Entry 7SZ6 (electron microscopy, 6.24 A resolution (low resolution: residue-level contacts below are approximate; hydrogen-bond / salt-bridge calls are withheld)); this record covers chains i and h of the 11 polymer chains in the assembly.

== Chain i (and h) ==
Molecule: Portal protein
Organism: Pseudomonas virus PaP3
Notes: chain h of this document is another copy of the same molecule, construct and numbering; everything in this record applies to it too
UniProtKB: Q8H9R8 (Q8H9R8_9CAUD); residues 1-705 here = UniProt positions 1-705
Amino-acid sequence (705 residues; row label = number of the first residue in the row):
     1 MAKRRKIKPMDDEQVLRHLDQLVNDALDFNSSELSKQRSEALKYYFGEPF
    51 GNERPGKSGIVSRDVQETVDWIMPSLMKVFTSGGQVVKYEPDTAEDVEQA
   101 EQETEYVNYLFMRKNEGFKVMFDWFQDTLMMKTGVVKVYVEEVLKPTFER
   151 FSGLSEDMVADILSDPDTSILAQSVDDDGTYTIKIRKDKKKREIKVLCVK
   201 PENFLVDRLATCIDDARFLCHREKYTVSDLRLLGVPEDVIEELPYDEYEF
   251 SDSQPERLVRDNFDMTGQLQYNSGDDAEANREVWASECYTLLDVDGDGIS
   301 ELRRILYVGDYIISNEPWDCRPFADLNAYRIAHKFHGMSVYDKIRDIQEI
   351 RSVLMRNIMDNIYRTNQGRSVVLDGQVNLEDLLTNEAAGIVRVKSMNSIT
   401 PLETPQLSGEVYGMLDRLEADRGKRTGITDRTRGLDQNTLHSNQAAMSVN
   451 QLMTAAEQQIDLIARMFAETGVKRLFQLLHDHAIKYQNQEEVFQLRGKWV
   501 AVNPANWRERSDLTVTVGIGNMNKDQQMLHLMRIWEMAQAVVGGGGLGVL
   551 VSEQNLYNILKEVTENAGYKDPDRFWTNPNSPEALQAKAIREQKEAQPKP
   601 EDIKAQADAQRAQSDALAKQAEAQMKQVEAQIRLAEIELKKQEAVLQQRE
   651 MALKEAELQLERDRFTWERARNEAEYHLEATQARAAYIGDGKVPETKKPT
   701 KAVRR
Unresolved in the structure: 1-8, 149-184, 242-277, 369-402, 435-444, 596-705 (chain h: 1-8, 149-184, 242-277, 369-405, 435-444, 596-705)

== Interface between chain i and chain h ==
Pairs across the interface (35):
  His-18(i) with Glu-278(h)
  Glu-90(i) with Tyr-109(h); Val-492(h)
  Asp-92(i) with Arg-496(h)
  Thr-93(i) with Arg-496(h)
  Ala-94(i) with Arg-496(h)
  Gly-298(i) with Arg-231(h)
  Ile-299(i) with Ser-228(h); Arg-231(h)
  Arg-330(i) with Lys-119(h)
  His-333(i) with Lys-200(h)
  Val-353(i) with Tyr-363(h)
  Asn-357(i) with Tyr-363(h); Asn-366(h)
  Arg-364(i) with Asn-366(h)
  Arg-417(i) with Tyr-412(h)
  Glu-457(i) with Pro-74(h); Lys-78(h)
  Gln-459(i) with Asp-70(h)
  Arg-465(i) with Phe-118(h)
  Glu-509(i) with Arg-113(h)
  Arg-533(i) with Tyr-569(h); Arg-574(h)
  Ile-534(i) with Asp-573(h); Arg-574(h)
  Met-537(i) with Arg-574(h); Trp-576(h)
  Val-541(i) with Trp-576(h)
  Val-549(i) with Gln-586(h); Ala-587(h)
  Val-551(i) with Phe-575(h)
  Asn-555(i) with Phe-575(h)
  Ile-559(i) with Asp-573(h); Arg-574(h)
  Glu-562(i) with Asp-573(h)
Interface residues without a listed pair, chain i (40 interface residues in all): Leu-292, Asp-293, Ile-331, Lys-343, Arg-345, Asp-346, Lys-424, Arg-425, Met-453, Leu-462, Leu-513, Val-517, His-530, Leu-550
Interface residues without a listed pair, chain h (37 interface residues in all): Phe-46, Arg-63, Ser-75, Phe-122, Gln-126, Ala-279, Arg-431, Lys-524, Val-563, Thr-564, Ala-567, Pro-572, Asn-578, Arg-591

== In short ==
40 residues of chain i face 37 of chain h across their interface.
Chain i and chain h are both Portal protein (Pseudomonas virus PaP3); the structure, Kinetically trapped
Pseudomonas-phage PaP3 portal protein - delta barrel mutant class-3, was determined by electron microscopy
(same publication as 7SXK, 7SYA and 7SZ4).
